Entry 7B0U (electron microscopy, 3.86 A resolution); this record covers chains J and 6 of the 60 polymer chains in the assembly.

[Chain J]
Protein: RsbR protein
Organism: Listeria innocua serovar 6a (strain ATCC BAA-680 / CLIP 11262)
UniProt: Q92DC6 (Q92DC6_LISIN); residues 1-278 here = UniProt positions 1-278
Chain sequence (278 residues; each row starts with the number of its first residue):
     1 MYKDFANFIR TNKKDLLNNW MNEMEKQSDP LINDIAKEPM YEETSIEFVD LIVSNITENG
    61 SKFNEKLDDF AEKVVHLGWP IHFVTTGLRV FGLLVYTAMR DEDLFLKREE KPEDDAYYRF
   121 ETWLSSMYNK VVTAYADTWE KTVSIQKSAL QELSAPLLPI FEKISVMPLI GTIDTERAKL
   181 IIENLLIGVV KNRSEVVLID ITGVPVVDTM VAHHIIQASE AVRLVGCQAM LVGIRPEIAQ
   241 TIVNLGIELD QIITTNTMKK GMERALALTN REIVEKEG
Unresolved in the structure: 275-278
Modified residues: Thr-241 (phosphothreonine; TPO)
Reported in the primary citation:
  - post-translational modification sites: Thr-241

[Chain 6]
Protein: RsbR protein
Organism: Listeria innocua serovar 6a (strain ATCC BAA-680 / CLIP 11262)
Notes: engineered mutation(s): T175-TPO
UniProt: Q92DC6 (Q92DC6_LISIN); numbering as in UniProt (aligned over 1-278)
Chain sequence (278 residues; row label = number of the first residue in the row):
     1 MYKDFANFIR TNKKDLLNNW MNEMEKQSDP LINDIAKEPM YEETSIEFVD LIVSNITENG
    61 SKFNEKLDDF AEKVVHLGWP IHFVTTGLRV FGLLVYTAMR DEDLFLKREE KPEDDAYYRF
   121 ETWLSSMYNK VVTAYADTWE KTVSIQKSAL QELSAPLLPI FEKISVMPLI GTIDTERAKL
   181 IIENLLIGVV KNRSEVVLID ITGVPVVDTM VAHHIIQASE AVRLVGCQAM LVGIRPEIAQ
   241 TIVNLGIELD QIITTNTMKK GMERALALTN REIVEKEG
Unresolved in the structure: 275-278
Modified residues: Thr-175 (phosphothreonine; TPO)

[Chain J / chain 6 interface]
Contacting residue pairs - 20 pairs, chain J then chain 6:
  Leu-186(J) with Pro-236(6), hydrophobic
  Arg-193(J) with Asn-256(6)
  Glu-195(J) with Lys-260(6), salt bridge
  Gln-217(J) with Val-243(6); Asn-244(6)
  Glu-220(J) with Val-243(6); Leu-249(6)
  Arg-223(J) with Leu-249(6), hydrogen bond (side chain-backbone); Asp-250(6); Ile-252(6); Thr-254(6)
  Leu-224(J) with Ile-234(6); Ala-239(6); Ile-242(6), hydrophobic; Thr-254(6), hydrogen bond (backbone-side chain)
  Val-225(J) with Ala-239(6), hydrophobic; Thr-255(6); Asn-256(6), hydrogen bond (backbone-backbone)
  Gly-226(J) with Thr-254(6); Lys-260(6)
Other interface residues (no listed pair), chain J (13 interface residues in all): Val-190, Ser-194, Ala-221, Cys-227

[In short]
Chain J and chain 6 each contribute 13 residues to their interface; the contacts include 3 hydrogen bonds and
1 salt bridge. Among the polar pairs are Glu-195(J)/Lys-260(6), Arg-223(J)/Leu-249(6) and
Leu-224(J)/Thr-254(6). The paper reports a modification site at Thr-241(J).
Here chain J is RsbR protein and chain 6 is RsbR protein, both from Listeria innocua serovar 6a (strain ATCC
BAA-680 / CLIP 11262). Entry 7B0U (Stressosome complex from Listeria innocua) was determined by electron
microscopy.
